9MQA - chains C and D of the 12 polymer chains in the assembly; structure by electron microscopy, 3.22 A resolution.

[Chain C]
Name: Hemagglutinin HA1 chain
Source organism: Influenza A virus
UniProt: A0AAX6NN08 (A0AAX6NN08_9INFA); the construct lacks a stretch of the UniProt sequence, so the offset changes along the chain: -5 to 53 = UniProt 1-59; 54-80 = UniProt 61-87; 81-92 = UniProt 89-100; 93-121 = UniProt 102-130; 3 more segments
Chain sequence (342 residues; row label = number of the first residue in the row; a row labelled like 121A-121B holds insertion residues (121A, then the next letters in order); numbers below 1 keep their minus sign (Met-5 is residue -5)):
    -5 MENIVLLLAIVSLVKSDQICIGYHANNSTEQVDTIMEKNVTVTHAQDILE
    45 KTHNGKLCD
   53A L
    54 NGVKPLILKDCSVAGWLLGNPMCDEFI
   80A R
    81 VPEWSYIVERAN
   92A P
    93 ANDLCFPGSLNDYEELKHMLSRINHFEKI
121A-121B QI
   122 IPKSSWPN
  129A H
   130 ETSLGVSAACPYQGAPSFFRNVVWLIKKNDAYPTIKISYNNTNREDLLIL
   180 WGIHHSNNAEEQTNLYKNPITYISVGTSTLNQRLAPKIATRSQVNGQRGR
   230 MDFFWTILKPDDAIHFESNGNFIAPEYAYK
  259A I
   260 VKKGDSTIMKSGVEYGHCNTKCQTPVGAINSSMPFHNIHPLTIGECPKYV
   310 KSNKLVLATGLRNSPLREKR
Not modelled in the structure: -5 to 13, 322-329
Sequence notes: conflict Phe98 (Tyr107 in A0AAX6NN08), Ile199 (Thr211 in A0AAX6NN08)
Cystine bridges: Cys52-Cys277, Cys64-Cys76, Cys97-Cys139, Cys281-Cys305

[Chain D]
Name: Hemagglutinin HA2 chain
Source organism: Influenza A virus
UniProt: A0A5Q2MJY3 (A0A5Q2MJY3_9INFA); residues -1 to 173 here correspond to UniProt positions 327-501 (UniProt number = residue number + 328)
Chain sequence (227 residues; each row starts with the number of its first residue; numbers below 1 keep their minus sign (Gly-1 is residue -1)):
    -1 GLFGAIAGFIEGGWQGMVDGWYGYHHSNEQGSGYAADKESTQKAIDGVTN
    49 KVNSIIDKMNTQFEAVGREFNNLERRIENLNKKMEDGFLDVWTYNAELLV
    99 LMENERTLDFHDSNVKNLYDKVRLQLRDNAKELGNGCFEFYHKCDNECME
   149 SVRNGTYDYPQYSEEARLKREEISGSGYIPEAPRDGQAYVRKDGEWVLLS
   199 TFLGSGLNDIFEAQKIEWHEGHHHHHH
Not modelled in the structure: -1 to 47, 124-225
Sequence notes: expression tag (174-225)

[Interface between chain C and chain D]
Contacting residue pairs (29; chain C residue first):
  Ile15(C) - Tyr117(D)  hydrophobic
  Gly16(C) - Val113(D)
  Val26(C) - Asn102(D)
  Asp27(C) - Leu99(D)
  Asp27(C) - Asn102(D)  hydrogen bond (backbone-side chain)
  Thr28(C) - Leu99(D)
  Thr28(C) - Glu103(D)
  Ile29(C) - Leu99(D)  hydrophobic
  Gln40(C) - Val50(D)
  Glu106(C) - Glu67(D)
  Glu106(C) - Asn69(D)
  Lys269(C) - Glu67(D)  salt bridge
  Pro293(C) - Ile54(D)  hydrophobic
  Pro299(C) - Ala63(D)
  Leu300(C) - Ala63(D)  hydrophobic
  Lys307(C) - Met57(D)
  Lys307(C) - Asn58(D)  hydrogen bond (side chain-backbone)
  Lys307(C) - Gln60(D)
  Tyr308(C) - Gln60(D)
  Tyr308(C) - Leu87(D)  hydrophobic
  Lys310(C) - Asp84(D)  salt bridge
  Lys310(C) - Asp88(D)  salt bridge
  Leu314(C) - Val98(D)  hydrophobic
  Val315(C) - Asn102(D)
  Leu316(C) - Asn102(D)
  Ala317(C) - Asn102(D)  hydrogen bond (backbone-side chain)
  Ala317(C) - Thr105(D)
  Gly319(C) - His109(D)
  Leu320(C) - His109(D)
Interface residues without a listed pair, chain C (24 interface residues in all): Lys109, Phe294, Val309
Interface residues without a listed pair, chain D (25 interface residues in all): Phe68, Glu72, Thr91, Ala94, Leu106, Val120

[Summary]
24 residues of chain C face 25 of chain D across their interface, with 3 hydrogen bonds and 3 salt bridges.
Among the polar pairs are Lys269(C)-Glu67(D), Lys310(C)-Asp84(D) and Lys310(C)-Asp88(D).
Chain C is Hemagglutinin HA1 chain and chain D is Hemagglutinin HA2 chain, both from Influenza A virus; the
structure, Cryo-EM structure of hemagglutinin H5N1 in complex with Fab 310-7D11, was determined by electron
microscopy.
